PDB entry 1J0P | X-ray diffraction, 0.91 A resolution | chain A

# Chain A
Name: Cytochrome c3
Organism: Desulfovibrio vulgaris
UniProtKB: P00132 (CYC3_DESVM); residues 0-107 here correspond to UniProt positions 23-130 (UniProt number = residue number + 23)
Chain sequence (108 residues; row label = number of the first residue in the row; numbering starts at 0):
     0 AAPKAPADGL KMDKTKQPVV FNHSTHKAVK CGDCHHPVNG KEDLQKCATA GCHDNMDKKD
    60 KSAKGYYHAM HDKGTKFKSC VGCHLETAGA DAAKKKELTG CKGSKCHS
Covalent attachments: heme (HEM) linked to Cys30, Cys33, Cys46, Cys51, Cys79, Cys82, Cys100, Cys105
Sequence notes: engineered mutation Leu43 (Tyr66 in P00132)
Metal / ion sites: heme Fe (4 sites), coordinated by His22, His25, His34, His35, His52, His70, His83, His106
Small-molecule neighbours:
  - heme (HEM), molecule 1: Pro2, Lys3, Ala4, Pro5, Leu9, Met11, Phe20, His22, His25, Val28, Lys29, His34, Leu43, Lys45, Ala47
  - heme (HEM), molecule 2: Met11, Asp12, Lys13, Thr14, Gln16, Pro17, Val18, Met55, Lys57, Tyr65, Tyr66, Met69, His70, Val80, His83, Leu97, Thr98, Gly99, Ser103, His106
  - heme (HEM), molecule 3: Met11, Val18, Val19, Phe20, Asn21, Thr24, His25, Val28, Met69, Lys77, Ser78, His83, Thr86, Lys93, Glu96, Leu97, Lys104
  - heme (HEM), molecule 4: His34, His35, Pro36, Val37, Asp42, Gln44, Lys45, Gly50, His52, Ala62, His67, Ala68, Met69, Thr74, Lys75, Phe76, Lys77, Ser78
From the paper describing this entry:
  - conformationally variable residues (loop rearrangement): Ala0 to Lys3, Glu96
  - binding site for heme: Cys46
  - binding site for sulfate ion: Lys57, Lys101

# In short
Heme is covalently linked to Cys30, Cys46, Cys82 and Cys105. His22 and His34 coordinate a heme Fe ion. The
paper reports a binding site for sulfate ion at Lys57 and Lys101; a binding site for heme at Cys46.
Chain A is Cytochrome c3 (Desulfovibrio vulgaris); the structure, Three dimensional Structure of the Y43L
mutant of Tetraheme Cytochrome c3 from Desulfovibrio vulgaris Miyazaki F, was determined by X-ray diffraction
together with 1WR5 and 1J0O from the same study.
